4XVT - chains G and L of the 3 polymer chains in the assembly; structure by X-ray diffraction, 1.69 A resolution.

Chain G:
Protein: Envelope glycoprotein GP120 of HIV-1 clade A/E
Source organism: Human immunodeficiency virus 1
Amino-acid sequence (353 residues; numbered 44 to 492; 96 numbers in that range are skipped by the numbering (no residue carries them; nothing is unmodelled there); the number before each row is that of its first residue):
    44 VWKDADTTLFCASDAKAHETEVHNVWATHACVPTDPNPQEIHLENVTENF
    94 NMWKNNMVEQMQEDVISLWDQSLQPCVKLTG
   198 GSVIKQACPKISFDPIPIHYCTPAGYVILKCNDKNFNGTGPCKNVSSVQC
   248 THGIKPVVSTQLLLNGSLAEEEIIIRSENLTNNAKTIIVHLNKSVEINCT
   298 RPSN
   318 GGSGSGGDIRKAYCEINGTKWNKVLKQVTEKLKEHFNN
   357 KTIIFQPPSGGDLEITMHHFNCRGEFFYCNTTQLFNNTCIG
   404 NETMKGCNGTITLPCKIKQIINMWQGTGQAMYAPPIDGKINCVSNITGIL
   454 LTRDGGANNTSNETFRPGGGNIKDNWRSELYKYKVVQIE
Disordered / not traced: 318-323, 404-409
Disulfides: Cys54-Cys74, Cys119-Cys205, Cys218-Cys247, Cys228-Cys239, Cys296-Cys331, Cys378-Cys445, Cys385-Cys418, Cys395-Cys410
Glycans and other covalent adducts: N-acetylglucosamine (NAG) linked to Asn88, Asn234, Asn241, Asn262, Asn276, Asn289, Asn295, Asn334, Asn386, Asn392, Asn461

Chain L:
Protein: 45-VRC01.H01+07.O-863513/45-VRC01.L01+07.O-110653 (VRC07_1995) Light chain
Source organism: Homo sapiens
Amino-acid sequence (210 residues; each row starts with the number of its first residue; note: 4 numbers in that range are skipped by the numbering (no residue carries them; nothing is unmodelled there)):
     3 EIVLTQSPGTLSLSPGERATLSCRTSQYGSLAWYQQRPGQAPRLVIYGGS
    53 SRATGIPDRFTGSRSGADYTLTINRLEPEDFGIYYCQQY
    96 EFFGQGTKVEVDIKRTVAAPSVFIFPPSDEQLKSGTASVVCLLNNFYPRE
   146 AKVQWKVDNALQSGNSQESVTEQDSKDSTYSLSSTLTLSKADYEKHKVYA
   196 CEVTHQGLASPVTKSFNRGEC
Disordered / not traced: 3-4
Disulfides: Cys25-Cys88, Cys136-Cys196
Residues lining bound ligands:
  - N-acetylglucosamine (NAG; 2-acetamido-2-deoxy-beta-D-glucopyranose), molecule 1: Val5, Leu6, Phe97, Phe98
  - N-acetylglucosamine (NAG), molecule 2: Tyr30, Gly31, Ser32, Tyr91

Interface between chain G and chain L:
Residue-residue contacts (10; chain G residue first):
  Asn276(G) - Tyr30(L)
  Thr278(G) - Tyr30(L)
  Thr278(G) - Tyr91(L)  hydrogen bond
  Asn279(G) - Tyr91(L)
  Asn280(G) - Glu96(L)  hydrogen bond
  Gly458(G) - Glu96(L)
  Gly459(G) - Glu96(L)  hydrogen bond (backbone-side chain)
  Gly459(G) - Phe97(L)
  Asn461(G) - Val5(L)
  Asn461(G) - Phe97(L)
Other interface residues (no listed pair), chain G (8 interface residues in all): Ala460

Summary:
8 residues of chain G and 5 residues of chain L are in contact; the contacts include 3 hydrogen bonds. Among
the polar pairs are Thr278(G)-Tyr91(L), Asn280(G)-Glu96(L) and Gly459(G)-Glu96(L). Bound to chain L:
N-acetylglucosamine.
Here chain G is Envelope glycoprotein GP120 of HIV-1 clade A/E (Human immunodeficiency virus 1) and chain L is
45-VRC01.H01+07.O-863513/45-VRC01.L01+07.O-110653 (VRC07_1995) Light chain (Homo sapiens). Entry 4XVT (Crystal
structure of HIV-1 93TH057 coreE gp120 with antibody 45-VRC01.H01+07.O-863513/45-VRC01.L01+07.O-110653
(VRC07_1995)) was determined by X-ray diffraction (same publication as 4S1Q, 4S1R, 4S1S, 4XNY, 4XNZ and 4XVS).
